PDB entry 6WB9 | electron microscopy, 3.00 A resolution | chains 1 and 2 of the 8 polymer chains in the assembly

[Chain 1]
Molecule: ER membrane protein complex subunit 1
Source organism: Saccharomyces cerevisiae W303
UniProt: P25574 (EMC1_YEAST); residues 1-760 here = UniProt positions 1-760
Chain sequence (760 residues; row label = number of the first residue in the row):
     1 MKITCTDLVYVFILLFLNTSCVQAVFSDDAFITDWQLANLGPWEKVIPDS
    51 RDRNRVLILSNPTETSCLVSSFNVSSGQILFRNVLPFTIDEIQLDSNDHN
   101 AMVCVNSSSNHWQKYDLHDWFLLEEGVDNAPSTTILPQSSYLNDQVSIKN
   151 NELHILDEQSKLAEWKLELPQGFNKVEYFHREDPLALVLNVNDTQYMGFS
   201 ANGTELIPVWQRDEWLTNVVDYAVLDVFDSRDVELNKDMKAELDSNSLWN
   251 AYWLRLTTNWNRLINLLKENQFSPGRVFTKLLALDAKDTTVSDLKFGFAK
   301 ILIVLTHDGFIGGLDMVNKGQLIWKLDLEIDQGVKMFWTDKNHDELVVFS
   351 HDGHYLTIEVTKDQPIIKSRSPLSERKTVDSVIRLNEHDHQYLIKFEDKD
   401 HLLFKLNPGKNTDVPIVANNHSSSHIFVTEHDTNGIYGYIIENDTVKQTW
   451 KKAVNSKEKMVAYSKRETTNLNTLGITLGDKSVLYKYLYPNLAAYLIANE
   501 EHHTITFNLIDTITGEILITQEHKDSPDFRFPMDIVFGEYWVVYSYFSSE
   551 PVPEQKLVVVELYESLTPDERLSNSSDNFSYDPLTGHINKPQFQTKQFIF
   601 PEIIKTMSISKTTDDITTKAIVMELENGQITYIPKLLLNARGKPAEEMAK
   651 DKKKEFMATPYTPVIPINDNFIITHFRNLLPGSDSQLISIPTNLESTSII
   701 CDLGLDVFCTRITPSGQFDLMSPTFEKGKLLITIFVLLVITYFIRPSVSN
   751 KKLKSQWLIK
Disordered / not traced: 1-24, 137-170, 228-246, 272-288, 408-423, 760
Disulfide bonds: Cys701-Cys709
Covalent attachments: N-acetylglucosamine (NAG) linked to Asn73, Asn106, Asn192
Swiss-Prot annotation at these positions:
  - glycosylation (N-linked (GlcNAc...) asparagine): Asn73, Asn106, Asn192, Asn202, Asn420, Asn443, Asn574, Asn578
From the paper describing this entry:
  - post-translational modification sites: Asn73, Asn106, Asn192

[Chain 2]
Molecule: ER membrane protein complex subunit 2
Source organism: Saccharomyces cerevisiae W303
UniProt: P47133 (EMC2_YEAST); residue numbers follow UniProt; this construct covers 1-292
Chain sequence (292 residues; row label = number of the first residue in the row):
     1 MLKDLVREKLLTIMNTKAYTQFNPEQLLQLENEMKIYMKSGDSALTEGNY
    51 FFLMEMLFYVLVYRNQDVDAQVVYNTLRDRLGENSYKMVIMKATLLQING
   101 NDKGAIEYLENLLNDDLEYETDFVTYVSIAKKLIAIKTTSKNLSQESVLK
   151 EVVALTDKFPLDAELWWYASEIYFEMGQFEKACYCLEQVLCITPFNYACF
   201 GRLSETLYYEALRSKKQTKTELLEKALKNALRSVELSELYLKGWALVNII
   251 SRELGRNKQNDLIKLSASKLKEISAKSNNKDKITAELILNKI

[Chain 1 / chain 2 interface]
Residue-residue contacts (23; chain 1 residue first):
  Ser749(1) - Glu47(2)  hydrogen bond
  Asn750(1) - Arg80(2)  hydrogen bond
  Leu753(1) - Gly48(2)
  Leu753(1) - Phe51(2)  hydrophobic
  Leu753(1) - Arg80(2)
  Leu753(1) - Leu81(2)  hydrophobic
  Gln756(1) - Gly48(2)
  Gln756(1) - Phe52(2)
  Gln756(1) - Lys87(2)  hydrogen bond (backbone-side chain)
  Trp757(1) - Phe51(2)
  Trp757(1) - Phe52(2)
  Trp757(1) - Glu55(2)
  Trp757(1) - Leu77(2)  hydrophobic
  Trp757(1) - Leu81(2)  hydrophobic
  Trp757(1) - Ser85(2)
  Trp757(1) - Tyr86(2)
  Trp757(1) - Lys87(2)
  Trp757(1) - Met88(2)  hydrophobic
  Leu758(1) - Ser85(2)
  Leu758(1) - Asp122(2)
  Leu758(1) - Thr125(2)
  Ile759(1) - Tyr86(2)
  Ile759(1) - Asp122(2)
Other interface residues (no listed pair), chain 2 (16 interface residues in all): Asn84, Val124

[In short]
7 residues of chain 1 face 16 of chain 2 across their interface; the contacts include 3 hydrogen bonds. Polar
contacts include Ser749(1)-Glu47(2), Asn750(1)-Arg80(2) and Gln756(1)-Lys87(2). Covalently linked
N-acetylglucosamine: at Asn73(1), Asn106(1) and Asn192(1). From the paper: modification sites Asn73(1),
Asn106(1) and Asn192(1).
Chain 1 is ER membrane protein complex subunit 1 and chain 2 is ER membrane protein complex subunit 2, both
from Saccharomyces cerevisiae W303; the structure, Structure of the S. cerevisiae ER membrane complex, was
determined by electron microscopy.
